5MOI - chains A and E of the 6 polymer chains in the assembly; structure by X-ray diffraction, 2.20 A resolution.

== Chain A (and E) ==
Molecule: Ig epsilon chain C region
Source organism: Homo sapiens
Notes: chain E of this document is another copy of the same molecule, construct and numbering; everything in this record applies to it too
Reference sequence: P01854 (IGHE_HUMAN); residues 328-547 here correspond to UniProt positions 209-428 (UniProt number = residue number - 119)
Sequence (223 residues; each row starts with the number of its first residue):
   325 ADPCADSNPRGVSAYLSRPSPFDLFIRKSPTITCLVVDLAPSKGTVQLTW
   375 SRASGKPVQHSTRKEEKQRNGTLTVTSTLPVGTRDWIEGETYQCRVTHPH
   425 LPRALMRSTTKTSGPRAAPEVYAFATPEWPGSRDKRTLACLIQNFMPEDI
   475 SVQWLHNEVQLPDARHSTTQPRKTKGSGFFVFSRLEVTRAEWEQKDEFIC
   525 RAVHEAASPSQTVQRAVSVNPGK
Not modelled in the structure: 325-338, 361-371, 390-397, 420-429, 545-547 (chain E: 325-335, 363-368, 424, 455-456, 545-547)
Disulfides: C358-C418, C464-C524
Differences from the reference sequence: expression tag (325-327); conflict Q371 (Asn252 in P01854), Q383 (Asn264 in P01854)
Curated features (UniProtKB/Swiss-Prot):
  - glycosylation: N394 (N-linked (GlcNAc...) asparagine)
From the paper describing this entry:
  - post-translational modification sites: N394

== How chain A and chain E interact ==
Pairs across the interface (10; chain A residue first):
  F349(A) - P533(E)  hydrophobic
  K380(A) - E482(E)  salt bridge
  I411(A) - P533(E)
  E412(A) - R525(E)  salt bridge
  E412(A) - Q538(E)  hydrogen bond (backbone-side chain)
  S437(A) - R539(E)  hydrogen bond
  P439(A) - E444(E)
  E529(A) - S532(E)  hydrogen bond (backbone-side chain)
  A530(A) - S532(E)
  Q535(A) - P533(E)
Other interface residues (no listed pair), chain A (12 interface residues in all): K435, A531, S532
Other interface residues (no listed pair), chain E (8 interface residues in all): R440

== Overview ==
Chain A and chain E form an interface of 12 and 8 residues respectively; the contacts include 3 hydrogen bonds
and 2 salt bridges. Polar contacts include K380(A)-E482(E), E412(A)-R525(E) and E412(A)-Q538(E). The paper
reports a modification site at N394(A).
Both chains are Ig epsilon chain C region (Homo sapiens). Entry 5MOI (Crystal structure of human IgE-Fc
epsilon 3-4) was determined by X-ray diffraction (same publication as 5MOJ, 5MOK and 5MOL).
